8Y73 - chains B and E of the 6 polymer chains in the assembly; structure by electron microscopy, 2.84 A resolution.

# Chain B
Name: Guanine nucleotide-binding protein G(I)/G(S)/G(T) subunit beta-1
Organism: Rattus norvegicus
Reference sequence: P54311 (GBB1_RAT); residues 2-340 here = UniProt positions 2-340
Sequence (353 residues; each row starts with the number of its first residue; numbers below 1 keep their minus sign (Met-12 is residue -12)):
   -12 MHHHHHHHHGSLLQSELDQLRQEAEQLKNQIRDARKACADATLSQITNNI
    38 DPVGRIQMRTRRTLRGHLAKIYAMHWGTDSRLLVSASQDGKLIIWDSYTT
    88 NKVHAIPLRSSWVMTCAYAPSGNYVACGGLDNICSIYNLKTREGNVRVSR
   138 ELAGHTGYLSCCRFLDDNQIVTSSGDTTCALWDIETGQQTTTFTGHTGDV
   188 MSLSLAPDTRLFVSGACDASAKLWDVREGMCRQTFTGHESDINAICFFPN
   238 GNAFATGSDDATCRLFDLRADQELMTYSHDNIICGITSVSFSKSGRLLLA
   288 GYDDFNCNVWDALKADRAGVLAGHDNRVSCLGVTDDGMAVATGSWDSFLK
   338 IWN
Not modelled in the structure: -12 to 4
Construct notes: initiating methionine (-12); expression tag (-11 to 1)
UniProt features mapped onto this chain:
  - modified residue: Ser2 (N-acetylserine), His266 (Phosphohistidine)

# Chain E
Name: scFv16
Organism: synthetic construct
Notes: antibody fragment or engineered binder
Sequence (248 residues; row label = number of the first residue in the row):
     1 MVQLVESGGGLVQPGGSRKLSCSASGFAFSSFGMHWVRQAPEKGLEWVAY
    51 ISSGSGTIYYADTVKGRFTISRDDPKNTLFLQMTSLRSEDTAMYYCVRSI
   101 YYYGSSPFDFWGQGTTLTVSAGGGGSGGGGSGGGGSADIVMTQATSSVPV
   151 TPGESVSISCRSSKSLLHSNGNTYLYWFLQRPGQSPQLLIYRMSNLASGV
   201 PDRFSGSGSGTAFTLTISRLEAEDVGVYYCMQHLEYPLTFGAGTKLEL
Not modelled in the structure: 1, 122-137
Disulfides: Cys160-Cys230

# Chain B / chain E interface
Residue-residue contacts - 13 pairs, chain B then chain E:
  Asp66(B) with Tyr103(E)
  Arg68(B) with Tyr103(E)
  Leu69(B) with Tyr103(E), hydrophobic
  Val90(B) with Tyr102(E), hydrophobic
  Arg129(B) with Val2(E); Arg98(E), hydrogen bond (backbone-side chain)
  Glu130(B) with Gly26(E); Phe27(E); Ala28(E), hydrogen bond (backbone-backbone); Phe32(E)
  Gly131(B) with Ser31(E); Phe32(E)
  Asn132(B) with Ala28(E)
Interface residues without a listed pair, chain B (10 interface residues in all): Asp83, His91
Interface residues without a listed pair, chain E (10 interface residues in all): Ile100

# Summary
The chain B/chain E interface involves 10 residues from each chain, with 2 hydrogen bonds. Among the polar
pairs are Arg129(B)-Arg98(E) and Glu130(B)-Ala28(E).
Here chain B is Guanine nucleotide-binding protein G(I)/G(S)/G(T) subunit beta-1 (Rattus norvegicus) and chain
E is scFv16 (synthetic construct). Entry 8Y73 (positive allosteric modulator(MPAM-15)-bound mu-opioid
receptor-Gi complex) was determined by electron microscopy.
